PDB entry 9QBG | electron microscopy, 3.60 A resolution | chain A

Chain A:
Protein: Receptor tyrosine-protein kinase erbB-2, Green fluorescent protein
From: Homo sapiens
Notes: EC 2.7.10.1
Reference sequence: chimeric construct of P04626, P42212: residues 23-1029 from P04626 (ERBB2_HUMAN) positions 23-1029 (same numbers); residues 1040-1277 from P42212 positions 1-238 (UniProt number = residue number - 1039)
Amino-acid sequence (1311 residues; row label = number of the first residue in the row; numbers below 1 keep their minus sign (Met-33 is residue -33)):
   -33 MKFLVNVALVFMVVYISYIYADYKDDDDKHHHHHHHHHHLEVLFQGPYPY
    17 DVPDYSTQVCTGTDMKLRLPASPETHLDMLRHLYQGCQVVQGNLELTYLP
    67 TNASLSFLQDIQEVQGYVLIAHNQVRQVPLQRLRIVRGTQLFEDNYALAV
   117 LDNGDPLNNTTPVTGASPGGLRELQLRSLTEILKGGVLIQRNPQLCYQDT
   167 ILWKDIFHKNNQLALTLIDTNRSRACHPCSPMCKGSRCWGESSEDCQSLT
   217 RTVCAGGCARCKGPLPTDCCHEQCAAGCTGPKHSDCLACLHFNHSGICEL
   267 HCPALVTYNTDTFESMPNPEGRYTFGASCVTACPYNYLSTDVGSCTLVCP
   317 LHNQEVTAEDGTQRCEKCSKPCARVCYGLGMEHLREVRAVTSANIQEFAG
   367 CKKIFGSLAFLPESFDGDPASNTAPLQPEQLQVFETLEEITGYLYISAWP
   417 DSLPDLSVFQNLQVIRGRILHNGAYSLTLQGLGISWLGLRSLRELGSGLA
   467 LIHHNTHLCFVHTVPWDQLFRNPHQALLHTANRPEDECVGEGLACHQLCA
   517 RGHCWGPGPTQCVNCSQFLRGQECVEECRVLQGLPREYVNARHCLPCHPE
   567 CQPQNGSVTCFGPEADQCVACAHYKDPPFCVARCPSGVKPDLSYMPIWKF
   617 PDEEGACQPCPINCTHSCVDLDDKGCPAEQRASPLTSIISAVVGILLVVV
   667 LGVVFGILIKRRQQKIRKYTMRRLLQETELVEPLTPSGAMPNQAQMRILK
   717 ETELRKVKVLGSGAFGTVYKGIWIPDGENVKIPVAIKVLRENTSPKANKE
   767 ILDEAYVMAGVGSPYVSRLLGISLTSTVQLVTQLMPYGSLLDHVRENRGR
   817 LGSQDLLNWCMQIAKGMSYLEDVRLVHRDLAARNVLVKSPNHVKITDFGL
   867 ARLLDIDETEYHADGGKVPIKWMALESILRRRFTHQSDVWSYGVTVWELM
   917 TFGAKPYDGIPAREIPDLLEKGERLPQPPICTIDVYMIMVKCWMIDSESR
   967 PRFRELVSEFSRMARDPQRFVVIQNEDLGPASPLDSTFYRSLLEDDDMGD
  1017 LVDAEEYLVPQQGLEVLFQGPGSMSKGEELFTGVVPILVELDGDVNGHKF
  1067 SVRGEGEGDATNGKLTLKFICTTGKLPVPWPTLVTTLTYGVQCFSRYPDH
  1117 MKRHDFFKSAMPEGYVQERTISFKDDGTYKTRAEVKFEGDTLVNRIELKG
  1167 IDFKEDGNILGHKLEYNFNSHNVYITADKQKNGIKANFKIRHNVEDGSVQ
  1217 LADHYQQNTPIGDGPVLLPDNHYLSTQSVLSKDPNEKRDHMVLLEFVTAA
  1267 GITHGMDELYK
Unresolved in the structure: -33 to 23, 123-131, 335-336, 543-1277
Disulfide bonds: Cys26-Cys53, Cys162-Cys192, Cys195-Cys204, Cys199-Cys212, Cys220-Cys227, Cys224-Cys235, Cys236-Cys244, Cys240-Cys252, Cys255-Cys264, Cys268-Cys295, Cys299-Cys311, Cys315-Cys331, Cys334-Cys338, Cys342-Cys367, Cys475-Cys504, Cys511-Cys520, Cys515-Cys528, Cys531-Cys540
Sequence notes: initiating methionine (-33); expression tag (-32 to 22); engineered mutation Ser789 (Cys in P04626), Ser805 (Cys in P04626), Ser965 (Cys in P04626); linker (1030-1039); conflict Arg1069 (Ser30 in P42212), Asn1078 (Tyr39 in P42212), Leu1103 (Phe64 in P42212), Thr1104 (Ser65 in P42212), Arg1119 (Gln80 in P42212), Ser1138 (Phe99 in P42212), Thr1144 (Asn105 in P42212), Phe1184 (Tyr145 in P42212), Thr1192 (Met153 in P42212), Ala1202 (Val163 in P42212), Val1210 (Ile171 in P42212), Val1245 (Ala206 in P42212)

Summary:
Chain A is Receptor tyrosine-protein kinase erbB-2, Green fluorescent protein (Homo sapiens); the structure,
HER2/ErbB2 extracellular domain (ECD) in extended conformation in complex with trastuzumab (TZB) antibody, was
determined by electron microscopy together with 9QBH and 9QBF from the same study.
